PDB entry 6E4P | X-ray diffraction, 1.95 A resolution | chains J and C

Chain J:
Molecule: 4-nt RNA strand
Sequence (4 nucleotides; each row starts with the number of its first residue):
     1 UUUU
Not modelled in the structure: 4

Chain C:
Molecule: RNA-binding protein, putative
Organism: Trypanosoma brucei
UniProt: Q389P7 (Q389P7_TRYB2); residues 203-269 here correspond to UniProt positions 193-259 (UniProt number = residue number - 10)
Sequence (71 residues; each row starts with the number of its first residue):
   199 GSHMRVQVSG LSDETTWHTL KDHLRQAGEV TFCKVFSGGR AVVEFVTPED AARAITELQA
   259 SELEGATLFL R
Not modelled in the structure: 199-201
Sequence notes: expression tag (199-202)
Reported in the primary citation:
  - binding site for the 4-nt RNA strand: Trp215, Lys219, Phe230, Cys231
  - specificity-determining residues: Cys231
  - mutagenesis - W215A, F230A: abolished binding to poly(U) RNA
  - mutagenesis - R223A (16-fold): decreased binding to G20
  - mutagenesis - Q205A, W215A, F230A, R238A, R251A (11 +/- 3 nM): unchanged binding to G20
  - mutagenesis - W215A, F230A: abolished binding to the 4-nt RNA strand (chain J)

Interface between chain J and chain C:
Residue-residue contacts (10):
  U1(J) with Thr254(C), base contact; Glu255(C), hydrogen bond to the sugar; Gln257(C), phosphate contact
  U2(J) with Gln224(C), hydrogen bond to the base; Glu255(C), sugar contact; Leu256(C), base contact; Ser259(C), sugar contact
  U3(J) with Ala258(C), phosphate contact; Ser259(C), phosphate contact; Glu260(C), hydrogen bond to the phosphate
Other interface residues (no listed pair), chain C (11 interface residues in all): His221, Ala225, Arg251

In short:
Chain J and chain C form an interface of 3 and 11 residues respectively, with 3 hydrogen bonds. Polar contacts
include U2(J)-Gln224(C), U1(J)-Glu255(C) and U3(J)-Glu260(C). The paper reports a binding site for the 4-nt
RNA strand at Trp215(C), Lys219(C) and Phe230(C) among others; W215A and F230A of chain C abolish binding to
poly(U) RNA; 6 substitutions were tested in all.
Here chain J is a 4-nt RNA strand and chain C is RNA-binding protein, putative (Trypanosoma brucei). Entry
6E4P (Structure of the T. brucei RRM domain in complex with RNA) was determined by X-ray diffraction,
deposited together with 6E4N and 6E4O.
